PDB entry 7XUG | electron microscopy, 3.57 A resolution | chains B and I of the 8 polymer chains in the assembly

Chain B:
Molecule: template DNA
Sequence (177 nucleotides; row label = number of the first residue in the row; numbers below 1 keep their minus sign (DC-13 is residue -13)):
   -13 CGAATTGTGA GCGCTCACAA TTCTAAAAGC AAAAAAGCCT TCTCGCTAAT GAGCAGCATT
    47 GCCGTTCATC CTGAACCCGC CGCGCTCCCG ACGCATGGTT TAAAGACGCG CCGTTCGTCT
   107 ATGGGCTTAT GATGTACTTA AAGTTCATTA ATGTAAAGTA CCAATAGGAA TTCATGC
Not modelled in the structure: -13 to 0, 31-163

Chain I:
Molecule: DNA-directed RNA polymerase subunit beta
Source organism: Escherichia coli (strain K12)
Notes: EC 2.7.7.6
UniProt: P0A8V2 (RPOB_ECOLI); residues 1-1342 here = UniProt positions 1-1342
Sequence (1342 residues; numbered 1 to 1342; the number before each row is that of its first residue):
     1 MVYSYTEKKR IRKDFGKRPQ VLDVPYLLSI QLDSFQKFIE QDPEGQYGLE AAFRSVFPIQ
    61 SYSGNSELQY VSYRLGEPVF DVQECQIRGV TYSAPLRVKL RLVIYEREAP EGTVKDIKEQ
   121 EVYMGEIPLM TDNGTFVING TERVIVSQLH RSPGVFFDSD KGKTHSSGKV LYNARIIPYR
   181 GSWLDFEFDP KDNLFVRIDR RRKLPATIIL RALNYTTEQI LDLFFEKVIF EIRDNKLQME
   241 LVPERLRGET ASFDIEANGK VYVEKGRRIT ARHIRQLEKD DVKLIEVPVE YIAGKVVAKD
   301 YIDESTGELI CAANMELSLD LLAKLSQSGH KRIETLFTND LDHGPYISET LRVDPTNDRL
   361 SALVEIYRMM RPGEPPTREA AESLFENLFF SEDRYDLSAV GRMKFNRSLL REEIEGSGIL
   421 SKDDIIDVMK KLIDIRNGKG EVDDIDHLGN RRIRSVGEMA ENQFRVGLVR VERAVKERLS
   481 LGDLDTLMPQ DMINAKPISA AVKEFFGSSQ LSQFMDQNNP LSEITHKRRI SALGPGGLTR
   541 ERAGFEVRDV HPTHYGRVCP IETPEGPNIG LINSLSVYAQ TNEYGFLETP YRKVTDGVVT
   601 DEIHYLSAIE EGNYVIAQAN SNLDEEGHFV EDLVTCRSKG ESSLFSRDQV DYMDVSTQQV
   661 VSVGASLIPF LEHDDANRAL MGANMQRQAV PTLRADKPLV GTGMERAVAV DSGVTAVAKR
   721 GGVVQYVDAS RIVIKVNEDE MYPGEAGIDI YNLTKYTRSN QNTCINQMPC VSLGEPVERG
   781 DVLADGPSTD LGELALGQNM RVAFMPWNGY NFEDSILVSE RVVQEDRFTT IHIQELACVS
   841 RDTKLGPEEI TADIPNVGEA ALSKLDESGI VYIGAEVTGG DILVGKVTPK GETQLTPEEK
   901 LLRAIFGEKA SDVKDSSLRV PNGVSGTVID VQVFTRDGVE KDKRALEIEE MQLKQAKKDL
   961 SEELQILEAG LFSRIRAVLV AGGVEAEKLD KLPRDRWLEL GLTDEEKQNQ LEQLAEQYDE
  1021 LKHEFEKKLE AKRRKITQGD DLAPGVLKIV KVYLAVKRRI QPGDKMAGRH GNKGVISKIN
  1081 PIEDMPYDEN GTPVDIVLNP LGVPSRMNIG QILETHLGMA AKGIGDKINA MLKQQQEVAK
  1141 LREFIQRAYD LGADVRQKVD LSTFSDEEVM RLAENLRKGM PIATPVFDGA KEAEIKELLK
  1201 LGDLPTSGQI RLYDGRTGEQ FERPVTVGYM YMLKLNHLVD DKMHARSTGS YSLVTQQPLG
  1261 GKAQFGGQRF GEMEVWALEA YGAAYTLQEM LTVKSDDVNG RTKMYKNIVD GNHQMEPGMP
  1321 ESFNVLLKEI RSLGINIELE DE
Not modelled in the structure: 1, 890-914, 1342
Curated features (UniProtKB/Swiss-Prot):
  - modified residue (N6-acetyllysine): Lys1022, Lys1200
  - mutagenesis: Ile561 (I561S: Resistant to antibiotics salinamide A and B), Ile569 (I569S: Resistant to antibiotics salinamide A and B), Ala665 (A665E: Resistant to antibiotics salinamide A and B), Asp675 (D675A/G: Resistant to antibiotics salinamide A and B), Asn677 (N677H/K: Resistant to antibiotics salinamide A and B), Leu680 (L680M: Resistant to antibiotics salinamide A and B), Glu813 (E813K: Disrupts the enzyme's active center)

Interface between chain B and chain I:
Residue-residue contacts (11; chain B residue first):
  DT8(B) with Arg202(I), phosphate contact
  DC16(B) with Arg1269(I), salt bridge to the phosphate; Gly1271(I), phosphate contact
  DA17(B) with Gln1268(I), sugar contact; Arg1269(I), phosphate contact
  DA18(B) with Gly1261(I), phosphate contact; Lys1262(I), hydrogen bond to the phosphate
  DA21(B) with Arg143(I), phosphate contact; Phe514(I), sugar contact
  DA22(B) with Asn139(I), hydrogen bond to the phosphate
  DG23(B) with Lys503(I), salt bridge to the phosphate
Other interface residues (no listed pair), chain B (10 interface residues in all): DT7, DG15, DA20
Other interface residues (no listed pair), chain I (13 interface residues in all): Thr141, Asp189, Met1273

In short:
Chain B and chain I form an interface of 10 and 13 residues respectively, with 2 hydrogen bonds and 2 salt
bridges. Polar contacts include DA18(B)-Lys1262(I), DA22(B)-Asn139(I) and DC16(B)-Arg1269(I). Curated
annotation (UniProt) lists 7 mutagenesis sites on chain I.
Here chain B is template DNA and chain I is DNA-directed RNA polymerase subunit beta (Escherichia coli (strain
K12)). Entry 7XUG (cryo-EM structure of HK022 putRNA-less E.coli RNA polymerase elongation complex) was
determined by electron microscopy (same publication as 7XUE and 7XUI).
